PDB entry 6F0K | electron microscopy, 3.87 A resolution | chains A and E of the 7 polymer chains in the assembly

== Chain A ==
Protein: Cytochrome c family protein
From: Rhodothermus marinus (strain ATCC 43812 / DSM 4252 / R-10)
UniProtKB: D0MDD4 (D0MDD4_RHOM4); residue numbers follow UniProt; this construct covers 1-211
Sequence (211 residues; each row starts with the number of its first residue):
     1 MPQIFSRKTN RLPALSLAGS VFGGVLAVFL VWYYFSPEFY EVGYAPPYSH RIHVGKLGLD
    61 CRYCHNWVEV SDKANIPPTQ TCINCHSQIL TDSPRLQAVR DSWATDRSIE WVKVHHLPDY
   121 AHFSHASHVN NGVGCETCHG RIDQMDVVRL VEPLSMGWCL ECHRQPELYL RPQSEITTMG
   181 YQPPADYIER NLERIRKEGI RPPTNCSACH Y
Unresolved in the structure: 1-4
Glycans and other covalent adducts: heme c (HEC) linked to C61, C64, C82, C85, C135, C138, C159, C162, C206, C209
Ion coordination: heme c Fe (5 sites), coordinated by H50, H53, H65, H86, H125, H128, H139, M156, H163, H210
Residues lining bound ligands:
  - heme c (HEC), molecule 1: Y34, L117, P118, Y120, A121, S155, M156, T204, N205, A208, H210
  - heme c (HEC), molecule 2: Y44, P46, Y48, H50, H53, V54, L59, D60, Y63, H65, I76, P77, W111, V112, K113, V114, H115, H139, I142, V148
  - heme c (HEC), molecule 3: P47, Y48, I52, H53, K56, L57, L59, Y63, P77, T81, H86, I89, L90, S93, R95, L96, W111
  - heme c (HEC), molecule 4: H65, V68, K73, A74, N75, K113, V114, H115, H116, L117, F123, H125, H128, V129, V133, G134, T137, H139, L154
  - heme c (HEC), molecule 5: L117, H122, F123, S127, H128, N131, V133, L154, W158, H163, Y169, L170, I200, R201, P202, P203, A208

== Chain E ==
Protein: Quinol:cytochrome c oxidoreductase monoheme cytochrome subunit
From: Rhodothermus marinus (strain ATCC 43812 / DSM 4252 / R-10)
UniProtKB: D0MDD8 (D0MDD8_RHOM4); residues 1-209 here = UniProt positions 1-209
Sequence (209 residues; row label = number of the first residue in the row):
     1 MQNITAMPRT IWTGLLLGLL LAGCRGMISS KPPVHPNLNM DFQEKFEAQE LNPFFADRRA
    61 MRPPVPGTVP RGLLKEDTPF YFGKTADGAY VERIPVAVTP ELVARGRERY NIYCAVCHGQ
   121 AGDGQGIIMR GNYGYTPAPS FHDDRLRNVE DGYIFDVISH GVRNMPAYGH QIPVADRWAI
   181 VAYVRALQRS QHATAADVPE EVRARLQGE
Unresolved in the structure: 1-27
Glycans and other covalent adducts: heme c (HEC) linked to C114
Ion coordination: heme c Fe: H118, M165
Residues lining bound ligands:
  - heme c (HEC), molecule 1: Y113, C117, H118, M129, Y135, T136, P137, A138, P139, F141, R145, L146, Y153, I154, V157, I158, V162, R163, N164, M165, Y168, I180, V184
  - heme c (HEC), molecule 2: V116, I128, Y133
Reported in the primary citation:
  - post-translational modification sites: C24 (proposed by the authors, not directly observed)

== Interface between chain A and chain E ==
Pairs across the interface - 57 pairs, chain A then chain E:
  P37(A) with P33(E); V34(E), hydrophobic
  E38(A) with P33(E)
  F39(A) with I28(E), hydrogen bond (backbone-backbone); S29(E), hydrogen bond (backbone-backbone)
  Y40(A) with I28(E); S29(E); S30(E); K31(E); P33(E)
  E41(A) with I28(E), hydrogen bond (side chain-backbone); S30(E), hydrogen bond
  G55(A) with G208(E)
  K56(A) with I127(E); R205(E)
  L57(A) with I127(E); I128(E), hydrophobic
  G58(A) with I127(E); R205(E)
  L59(A) with V116(E), hydrophobic
  D60(A) with N111(E); I112(E)
  R62(A) with E108(E), salt bridge; I112(E)
  Y63(A) with I112(E); Y113(E), hydrophobic; Y168(E), hydrogen bond; Q171(E)
  N66(A) with Q171(E), hydrogen bond (side chain-backbone); I172(E)
  W67(A) with Q171(E)
  K73(A) with E47(E); Q49(E)
  A74(A) with Q49(E)
  N75(A) with Q49(E)
  I76(A) with Q49(E)
  Q80(A) with H170(E), hydrogen bond
  T81(A) with Q171(E)
  N84(A) with P166(E); A167(E); Y168(E)
  Q88(A) with G134(E); Y135(E); T136(E); N164(E), hydrogen bond (side chain-backbone)
  I89(A) with G134(E)
  D106(A) with D57(E); R59(E), hydrogen bond (backbone-side chain)
  R107(A) with D57(E)
  S108(A) with R59(E)
  H116(A) with D41(E); F42(E)
  P118(A) with D41(E)
  D119(A) with D41(E), hydrogen bond (backbone-backbone); Q43(E); K45(E), salt bridge
  Y120(A) with M40(E)
Interface residues without a listed pair, chain A (34 interface residues in all): S36, V42, V54
Interface residues without a listed pair, chain E (40 interface residues in all): A48, A56, R58, R109, Y133, L206

== In short ==
34 residues of chain A face 40 of chain E across their interface; the contacts include 10 hydrogen bonds and 2
salt bridges. Polar pairs include R62(A)-E108(E), D119(A)-K45(E) and E41(A)-I28(E). Ligands of chain E: heme
c. Heme c is covalently linked to C64(A), C82(A), C135(A), C159(A) and C206(A). From the paper: a modification
site at C24(E).
Here chain A is Cytochrome c family protein and chain E is Quinol:cytochrome c oxidoreductase monoheme
cytochrome subunit, both from Rhodothermus marinus (strain ATCC 43812 / DSM 4252 / R-10). Entry 6F0K
(Alternative complex III) was determined by electron microscopy.
